5XMJ - chains B and O of the 6 polymer chains in the assembly; structure by X-ray diffraction, 3.60 A resolution.

== Chain B ==
Protein: Succinate dehydrogenase iron-sulfur subunit
From: Desulfovibrio gigas DSM 1382
Notes: EC 1.3.5.1
Amino-acid sequence (264 residues; numbered 1 to 264; the number before each row is that of its first residue):
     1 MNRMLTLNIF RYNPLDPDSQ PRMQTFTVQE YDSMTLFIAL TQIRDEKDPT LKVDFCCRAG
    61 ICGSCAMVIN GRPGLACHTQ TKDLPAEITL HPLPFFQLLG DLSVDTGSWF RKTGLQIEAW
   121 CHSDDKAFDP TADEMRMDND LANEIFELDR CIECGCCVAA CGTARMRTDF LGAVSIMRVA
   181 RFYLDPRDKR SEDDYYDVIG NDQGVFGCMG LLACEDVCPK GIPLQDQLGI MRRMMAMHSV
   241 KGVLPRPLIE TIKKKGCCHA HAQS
Unresolved in the structure: 241-264
Ion coordination: 2Fe-2S cluster Fe: Cys-57, Cys-62, Cys-65, Cys-77; 4Fe-4S cluster Fe: Cys-151, Cys-154, Cys-157, Cys-218; 3Fe-4S cluster Fe: Cys-161, Cys-208, Cys-214
Residues lining bound ligands:
  - 3Fe-4S cluster (F3S): Cys-161, Thr-163, Phe-170, Ala-173, Cys-208, Met-209, Gly-210, Leu-211, Leu-212, Ala-213, Cys-214, Leu-228
  - 2Fe-2S cluster (FES): Phe-55, Cys-56, Cys-57, Arg-58, Gly-60, Ile-61, Cys-62, Gly-63, Cys-65, Leu-75, Cys-77
  - 4Fe-4S cluster (SF4): Cys-151, Ile-152, Glu-153, Cys-154, Gly-155, Cys-156, Cys-157, Val-174, Cys-218, Pro-219, Ile-222, Leu-224

== Chain O ==
Protein: fumarate reductase respiratory complex
From: Desulfovibrio gigas
Amino-acid sequence (218 residues; each row starts with the number of its first residue):
     1 MNASTITLHV PQRSKIAGRM DFFQMVSGAL LILFLWAHMM LVSSVILSPS LMNGIAWFFE
    61 ATYMAQIGGP AVFVLMVVHF ILAARKMPFK QDEWKTFRVH ACMLHHKDTT MWVVQVISAI
   121 FILVLGAVHM FVVLTDLPIT AAKSAARLQS GWLYLYLVLL PLAELHVGVG FYRIGVKYGF
   181 VGRNKRKWFQ KTENLMMIGF ITIGLLTLVR FMLLNIQG
Unresolved in the structure: 213-218
Ion coordination: heme Fe site 1: His-38, His-129; heme Fe site 2: His-79, His-166
Residues lining bound ligands:
  - heme (HEM), molecule 1: Gln-24, Met-25, Gly-28, Leu-31, Ile-32, Leu-35, Met-76, His-79, Phe-80, Ala-83, Lys-86, Met-87, Trp-112, Gln-115, Ala-119, Ile-122, Leu-123, His-166, Val-167, Gly-170, Phe-171, Ile-174, Lys-177, Tyr-178
  - heme (HEM), molecule 2: Phe-34, His-38, Met-39, Val-42, Gly-68, Gly-69, Val-72, His-129, Met-130, Val-133, Leu-134, Ile-139, Ser-144, Ala-145, Arg-147, Leu-148, Tyr-156, Leu-159, Leu-160, Ala-163, Gly-204, Thr-207, Leu-208, Phe-211
Reported in the primary citation:
  - self-association interface (contacts with another copy of this molecule); pairs are residue here / residue on that copy: Gly-151/Thr-135 (hydrogen bond)

== Chain B / chain O interface ==
Contacting residue pairs (8; chain B residue first):
  Phe-10(B) / Met-1(O)
  Tyr-12(B) / Ile-6(O)  hydrophobic
  Pro-21(B) / Ile-6(O)  hydrophobic
  Met-23(B) / Met-1(O)  hydrophobic
  His-91(B) / Met-1(O)
  Pro-92(B) / Ser-4(O)
  Leu-98(B) / Thr-5(O)
  Arg-165(B) / Ala-3(O)  hydrogen bond (side chain-backbone)
Interface residues without a listed pair, chain B (10 interface residues in all): Phe-96, Arg-167
Interface residues without a listed pair, chain O (6 interface residues in all): Lys-90

== Summary ==
10 residues of chain B face 6 of chain O across their interface, with 1 hydrogen bond. The hydrogen-bonded
pair is Arg-165(B)/Ala-3(O). Chain B binds 3Fe-4S cluster, 4Fe-4S cluster and 2Fe-2S cluster. Bound to chain
O: heme. Cys-57(B), Cys-62(B), Cys-65(B) and Cys-77(B) form the 2Fe-2S cluster Fe site. The paper reports a
self-association interface involving Gly-151(O).
Here chain B is Succinate dehydrogenase iron-sulfur subunit (Desulfovibrio gigas DSM 1382) and chain O is
fumarate reductase respiratory complex (Desulfovibrio gigas). Entry 5XMJ (Crystal structure of quinol:fumarate
reductase from Desulfovibrio gigas) was determined by X-ray diffraction.
